PDB entry 9JH7 | electron microscopy, 3.40 A resolution | chains A and C

== Chain A ==
Molecule: Clostridium perfringens Argonaute (CpAgo)
From: Clostridium perfringens
Amino-acid sequence (751 residues; each row starts with the number of its first residue):
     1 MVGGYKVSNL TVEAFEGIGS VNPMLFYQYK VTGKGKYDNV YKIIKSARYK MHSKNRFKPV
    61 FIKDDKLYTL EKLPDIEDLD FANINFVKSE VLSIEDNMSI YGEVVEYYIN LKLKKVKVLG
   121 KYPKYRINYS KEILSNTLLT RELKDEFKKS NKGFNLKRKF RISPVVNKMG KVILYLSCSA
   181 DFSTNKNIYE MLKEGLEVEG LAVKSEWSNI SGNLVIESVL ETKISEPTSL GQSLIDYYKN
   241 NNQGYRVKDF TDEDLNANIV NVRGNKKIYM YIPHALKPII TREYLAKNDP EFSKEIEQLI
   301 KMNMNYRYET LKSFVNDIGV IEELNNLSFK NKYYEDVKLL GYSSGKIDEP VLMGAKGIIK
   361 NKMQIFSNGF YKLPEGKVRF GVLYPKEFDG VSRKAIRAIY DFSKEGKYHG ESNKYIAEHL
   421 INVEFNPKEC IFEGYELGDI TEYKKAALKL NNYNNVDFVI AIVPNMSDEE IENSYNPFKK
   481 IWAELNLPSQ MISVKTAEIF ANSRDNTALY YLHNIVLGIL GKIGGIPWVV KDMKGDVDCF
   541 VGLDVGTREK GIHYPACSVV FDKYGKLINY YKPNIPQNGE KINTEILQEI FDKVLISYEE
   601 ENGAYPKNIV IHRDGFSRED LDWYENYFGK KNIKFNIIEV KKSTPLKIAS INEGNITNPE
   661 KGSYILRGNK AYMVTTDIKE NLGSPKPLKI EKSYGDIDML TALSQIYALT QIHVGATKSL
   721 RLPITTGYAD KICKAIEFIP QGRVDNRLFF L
Not modelled in the structure: 1-6

== Chain C ==
Molecule: 21-nt DNA strand
Sequence (21 nucleotides; numbered 1 to 21; the number before each row is that of its first residue):
     1 TGAGGTAGTA GGTTGTATAG T
Not modelled in the structure: 16-21

== Chain A / chain C interface ==
Pairs across the interface - 75 pairs, chain A then chain C:
  Lys42(A) - DT14(C)  phosphate contact
  Lys45(A) - DT13(C)  phosphate contact
  Lys45(A) - DT14(C)  base contact
  Ser46(A) - DT14(C)  hydrogen bond to the phosphate
  Ser46(A) - DG15(C)  hydrogen bond to the phosphate
  Tyr49(A) - DG15(C)  base contact
  Lys50(A) - DG15(C)  sugar contact
  Lys159(A) - DT9(C)  phosphate contact
  Arg161(A) - DA10(C)  hydrogen bond to the base
  Arg161(A) - DG11(C)  hydrogen bond to the base
  Ser179(A) - DG8(C)  phosphate contact
  Ala180(A) - DG8(C)  hydrogen bond to the phosphate
  Ser208(A) - DG15(C)  hydrogen bond to the base
  Ile210(A) - DG11(C)  phosphate contact
  Ser211(A) - DT14(C)  sugar contact
  Asn213(A) - DA10(C)  hydrogen bond to the phosphate
  Leu230(A) - DG15(C)  base contact
  Tyr237(A) - DG15(C)  base contact
  Tyr238(A) - DG15(C)  hydrogen bond to the base
  Lys266(A) - DT13(C)  sugar contact
  Lys266(A) - DT14(C)  phosphate contact
  Lys267(A) - DG15(C)  hydrogen bond to the phosphate
  Tyr269(A) - DT14(C)  hydrogen bond to the phosphate
  Tyr269(A) - DG15(C)  hydrogen bond to the phosphate
  Met270(A) - DG15(C)  base contact
  Tyr271(A) - DG15(C)  hydrogen bond to the base
  Arg282(A) - DT6(C)  hydrogen bond to the base
  Arg282(A) - DA7(C)  hydrogen bond to the base
  Glu283(A) - DA7(C)  base contact
  Ile300(A) - DA7(C)  sugar contact
  Lys301(A) - DT6(C)  hydrogen bond to the base
  Met302(A) - DA7(C)  phosphate contact
  Val463(A) - DT1(C)  base contact
  Met466(A) - DT1(C)  base contact
  Tyr475(A) - DT1(C)  stacking on the base
  Lys479(A) - DT1(C)  salt bridge to the phosphate
  Gln490(A) - DT1(C)  hydrogen bond to the phosphate
  Met491(A) - DT1(C)  phosphate contact
  Met491(A) - DG2(C)  phosphate contact
  Ile492(A) - DG2(C)  phosphate contact
  Ser493(A) - DT1(C)  phosphate contact
  Ser493(A) - DG2(C)  hydrogen bond to the phosphate
  Thr496(A) - DG2(C)  phosphate contact
  Tyr511(A) - DG2(C)  base contact
  Asn514(A) - DG2(C)  hydrogen bond to the base
  Asn514(A) - DA3(C)  hydrogen bond to the sugar
  Ile515(A) - DG2(C)  sugar contact
  Lys522(A) - DT1(C)  salt bridge to the phosphate
  Lys641(A) - DG11(C)  base contact
  Ser643(A) - DG11(C)  base contact
  Pro645(A) - DA10(C)  base contact
  Pro645(A) - DG11(C)  base contact
  Lys647(A) - DA7(C)  salt bridge to the phosphate
  Thr676(A) - DG5(C)  phosphate contact
  Thr676(A) - DT6(C)  phosphate contact
  Ile678(A) - DG5(C)  phosphate contact
  Ile678(A) - DT6(C)  phosphate contact
  Leu682(A) - DT6(C)  sugar contact
  Ser684(A) - DT6(C)  hydrogen bond to the phosphate
  Ser684(A) - DA7(C)  hydrogen bond to the phosphate
  Pro685(A) - DT6(C)  phosphate contact
  Lys686(A) - DT6(C)  hydrogen bond to the phosphate
  Lys686(A) - DA7(C)  phosphate contact
  Lys686(A) - DG8(C)  hydrogen bond to the base
  Lys686(A) - DT9(C)  hydrogen bond to the base
  Gly715(A) - DA3(C)  sugar contact
  Ala716(A) - DA3(C)  phosphate contact
  Lys718(A) - DG4(C)  hydrogen bond to the base
  Ser719(A) - DG4(C)  sugar contact
  Leu720(A) - DG4(C)  sugar contact
  Arg721(A) - DG5(C)  hydrogen bond to the phosphate
  Arg721(A) - DT6(C)  salt bridge to the phosphate
  Lys731(A) - DG4(C)  salt bridge to the phosphate
  Leu751(A) - DT1(C)  phosphate contact
  Leu751(A) - DA3(C)  phosphate contact
Interface residues without a listed pair, chain A (62 interface residues in all): Asn473, Asn476, Thr644, Gly683, His713

== Summary ==
62 residues of chain A and 14 residues of chain C are in contact; the contacts include 26 hydrogen bonds, 5
salt bridges and 1 aromatic stacking contact. Polar contacts include Arg161(A)-DA10(C), Arg161(A)-DG11(C) and
Ser208(A)-DG15(C).
Here chain A is Clostridium perfringens Argonaute (CpAgo) (Clostridium perfringens) and chain C is a 21-nt DNA
strand. Entry 9JH7 (Cryo-EM structure of CpAgo in complex with the 5'-P guide DNA) was determined by electron
microscopy.
